8FCN - chains H and B of the 12 polymer chains in the assembly; structure by electron microscopy, 2.95 A resolution.

# Chain H
Protein: UBX domain-containing protein 6
Source organism: Homo sapiens
UniProtKB: Q9BZV1 (UBXN6_HUMAN); numbering as in UniProt (aligned over 1-441)
Amino-acid sequence (441 residues; row label = number of the first residue in the row):
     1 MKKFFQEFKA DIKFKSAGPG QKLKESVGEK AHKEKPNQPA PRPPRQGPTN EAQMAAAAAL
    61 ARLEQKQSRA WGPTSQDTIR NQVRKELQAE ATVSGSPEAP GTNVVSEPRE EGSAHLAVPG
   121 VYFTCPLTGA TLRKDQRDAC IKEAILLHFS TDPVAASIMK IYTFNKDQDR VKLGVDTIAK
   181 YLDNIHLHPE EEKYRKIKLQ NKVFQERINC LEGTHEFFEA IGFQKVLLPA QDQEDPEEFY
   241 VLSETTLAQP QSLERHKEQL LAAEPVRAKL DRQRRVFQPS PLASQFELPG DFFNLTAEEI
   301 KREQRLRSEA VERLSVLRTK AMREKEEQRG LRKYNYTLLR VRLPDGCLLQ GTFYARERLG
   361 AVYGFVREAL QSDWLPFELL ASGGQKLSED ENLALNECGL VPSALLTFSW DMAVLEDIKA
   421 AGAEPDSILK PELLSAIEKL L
Disordered / not traced: 1-48, 69-441
Curated features (UniProtKB/Swiss-Prot):
  - region: Met1 to Ala10 (Mediates interaction with LMAN1), Glu51 to Leu63 (VCP/p97-interacting motif (VIM))
  - modified residue: Ser96 (Phosphoserine)
What the authors report for this chain:
  - mutagenesis - E299R/R302E/R307E/E312R: unchanged binding to p97

# Chain B
Protein: Transitional endoplasmic reticulum ATPase
Source organism: Homo sapiens
Notes: EC 3.6.4.6
UniProtKB: P55072 (TERA_HUMAN); numbering as in UniProt (aligned over 1-806)
Amino-acid sequence (806 residues; numbered 1 to 806; the number before each row is that of its first residue):
     1 MASGADSKGD DLSTAILKQK NRPNRLIVDE AINEDNSVVS LSQPKMDELQ LFRGDTVLLK
    61 GKKRREAVCI VLSDDTCSDE KIRMNRVVRN NLRVRLGDVI SIQPCPDVKY GKRIHVLPID
   121 DTVEGITGNL FEVYLKPYFL EAYRPIRKGD IFLVRGGMRA VEFKVVETDP SPYCIVAPDT
   181 VIHCEGEPIK REDEEESLNE VGYDDIGGCR KQLAQIKEMV ELPLRHPALF KAIGVKPPRG
   241 ILLYGPPGTG KTLIARAVAN ETGAFFFLIN GPEIMSKLAG ESESNLRKAF EEAEKNAPAI
   301 IFIDELDAIA PKREKTHGEV ERRIVSQLLT LMDGLKQRAH VIVMAATNRP NSIDPALRRF
   361 GRFDREVDIG IPDATGRLEI LQIHTKNMKL ADDVDLEQVA NETHGHVGAD LAALCSEAAL
   421 QAIRKKMDLI DLEDETIDAE VMNSLAVTMD DFRWALSQSN PSALRETVVE VPQVTWEDIG
   481 GLEDVKRELQ ELVQYPVEHP DKFLKFGMTP SKGVLFYGPP GCGKTLLAKA IANECQANFI
   541 SIKGPELLTM WFGESEANVR EIFDKARQAA PCVLFFDELD SIAKARGGNI GDGGGAADRV
   601 INQILTEMDG MSTKKNVFII GATNRPDIID PAILRPGRLD QLIYIPLPDE KSRVAILKAN
   661 LRKSPVAKDV DLEFLAKMTN GFSGADLTEI CQRACKLAIR ESIESEIRRE RERQTNPSAM
   721 EVEEDDPVPE IRRDHFEEAM RFARRSVSDN DIRKYEMFAQ TLQQSRGFGS FRFPSGNQGG
   781 AGPSQGSGGG TGGSVYTEDN DDDLYG
Disordered / not traced: 1-22, 708-727, 764-806
Residues lining bound ligands:
  - ADP (adenosine-5'-diphosphate), molecule 1: Asp205, Ile206, Gly207, Gly208, Pro247, Gly248, Thr249, Gly250, Thr252, Leu253, Asp304, Ile380, His384, Gly408, Ala409
  - ADP, molecule 2: Asp478, Ile479, Gly480, Leu482, Pro520, Gly521, Cys522, Gly523, Lys524, Thr525, Leu526, Asp577, Asn624, Ile656, Ala659, Asn660, Gly684, Ala685, Thr688
Curated features (UniProtKB/Swiss-Prot):
  - region: Thr797 to Gly806 (Interaction with UBXN6)
  - motif: Asp802 to Gly806 (PIM motif)
  - binding site (ATP): Pro247 to Leu253, Asn348, His384, Gly521 to Leu526
  - modified residue: Ala2 (N-acetylalanine), Ser3 (Phosphoserine), Ser7 (Phosphoserine), Ser13 (Phosphoserine), Ser37 (Phosphoserine), Lys315 (N6,N6,N6-trimethyllysine), Thr436 (Phosphothreonine), Ser462 (Phosphoserine), Lys502 (N6-acetyllysine), Lys505 (N6-acetyllysine), Lys668 (N6-acetyllysine), Ser702 (Phosphoserine), Lys754 (N6-acetyllysine), Ser770 (Phosphoserine), Ser775 (Phosphoserine), Ser787 (Phosphoserine), Tyr805 (Phosphotyrosine)
  - cross-link (Glycyl lysine isopeptide (Lys-Gly)): Lys8 (interchain with G-Cter in SUMO2), Lys18 (interchain with G-Cter in SUMO2)
  - natural variant: Arg95 (R95G: In IBMPFD1), Gly97 (G97E: In CMT2Y), Ile126 (I126F: In IBMPFD1; uncertain significance), Arg155 (R155C: In IBMPFD1; R155H: In FTDALS6 and IBMPFD1; R155L: In IBMPFD1; R155P: In IBMPFD1; R155S: In IBMPFD1), Arg159 (R159G: In FTDALS6; R159H: In IBMPFD1), Ala160 (A160T: In IBMPFD1; uncertain significance), Glu185 (E185K: In CMT2Y), Arg191 (R191Q: In FTDALS6 and IBMPFD1), Leu198 (L198W: In IBMPFD1), Ala232 (A232E: In IBMPFD1), Ile254 (I254F: In IBMPFD1; uncertain significance), Ile369 (I369T: In IBMPFD1; uncertain significance), 2 further natural variant entries in UniProt
  - mutagenesis: Phe52 to Asp55 (Abolishes interaction with NPLOC4; when associated with A-110), Arg53 (R53A: Minor effect on affinity for ATP and ADP), Arg86 (R86A: Strongly increased affinity for ATP. Strongly reduced affinity for ADP), Tyr110 (Y110A: Abolishes interaction with NPLOC4; when associated with 52-A--A-55), Arg113 to His115 (Severely reduced binding to DERL1), Phe131 (F131R: Severely reduced binding to DERL1), Leu140 (L140D: Severely reduced binding to DERL1), Asp179 (D179R: No effect on binding to DERL1), His183 (H183W: Severely reduced binding to DERL1), Lys251 (K251Q: Impairs ERAD degradation of HMGCR and does not inhibit interaction with RHBDD1; when associated with Q-524), Glu305 (E305Q: Defect in ubiquitin-dependent protein degradation by the proteasome; when associated with Q-578), Lys312 (K312A: Does not affect methylation by VCPKMT), 8 further mutagenesis entries in UniProt

# How chain H and chain B interact
Contacting residue pairs (29):
  Thr49(H) with Pro106(B), hydrogen bond (backbone-backbone); Val108(B)
  Glu51(H) with Val108(B); Lys109(B), salt bridge; Tyr110(B); Ile175(B)
  Ala52(H) with Gly54(B); Asp55(B); Thr56(B); Val108(B), hydrophobic; Ile175(B)
  Gln53(H) with Phe52(B)
  Met54(H) with Tyr143(B), hydrophobic
  Ala55(H) with Ile70(B), hydrophobic; Tyr143(B)
  Ala56(H) with Arg53(B); Gly54(B)
  Ala58(H) with Ala142(B); Tyr143(B), hydrophobic
  Ala59(H) with Val38(B), hydrophobic; Ile70(B), hydrophobic; Leu72(B)
  Leu60(H) with Arg53(B); Leu72(B)
  Arg62(H) with Asp35(B), salt bridge; Ala142(B), hydrogen bond (side chain-backbone); Arg144(B)
  Leu63(H) with Asn33(B); Leu72(B), hydrophobic
Also at the interface, not in a pair above, chain B (20 interface residues in all): Ser37, Glu141

# Overview
12 residues of chain H face 20 of chain B across their interface, with 2 hydrogen bonds and 2 salt bridges.
Among the polar pairs are Glu51(H)-Lys109(B), Arg62(H)-Asp35(B) and Arg62(H)-Ala142(B). Chain B binds ADP. The
paper reports that E299R/R302E/R307E/E312R of chain H leave binding to p97 unchanged.
Here chain H is UBX domain-containing protein 6 and chain B is Transitional endoplasmic reticulum ATPase, both
from Homo sapiens. Entry 8FCN (Cryo-EM structure of p97:UBXD1 VIM-only state) was determined by electron
microscopy together with 8FCL, 8FCM, 8FCO, 8FCP, 8FCQ, 8FCR and 8FCT from the same study.
